Entry 5VLE (X-ray diffraction, 0.85 A resolution); this record covers chain A.

Chain A:
Name: Beta-lactamase
Organism: Escherichia coli
Notes: EC 3.5.2.6
UniProt: H6UQI0 (H6UQI0_ECOLX); the author numbering skips numbers that UniProt does not, so the offset changes along the chain: 25-57 = UniProt 22-54; 59-238 = UniProt 55-234; 240-252 = UniProt 235-247; 254-290 = UniProt 248-284
Amino-acid sequence (263 residues; row label = number of the first residue in the row; note: 3 numbers in that range are skipped by the numbering (no residue carries them; nothing is unmodelled there)):
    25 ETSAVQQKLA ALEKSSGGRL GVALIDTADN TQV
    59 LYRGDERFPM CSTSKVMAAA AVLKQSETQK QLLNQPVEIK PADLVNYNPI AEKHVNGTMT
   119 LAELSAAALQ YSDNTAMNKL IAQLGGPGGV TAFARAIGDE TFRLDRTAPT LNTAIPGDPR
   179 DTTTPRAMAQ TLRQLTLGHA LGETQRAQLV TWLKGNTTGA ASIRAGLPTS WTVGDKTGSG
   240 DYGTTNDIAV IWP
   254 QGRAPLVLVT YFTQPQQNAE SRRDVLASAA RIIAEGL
Sequence notes: engineered mutation A166 (Glu162 in H6UQI0)
Modified / non-standard residues: E25 (pyroglutamic acid; PCA)
Metal / ion sites: K+ near G238 (its only coordinating residue here)
Residues lining bound ligands:
  - JSC ([(1,2,3,4,5-eta)-1-(4-{[carboxy(4-carboxy-5,5-dimethyl-1,3-thiazolidin-2-yl)methyl]amino}-4-oxobutanoyl)cyclopentadienyl][(1,2,3,4,5-eta)-cyclopentadienyl]ruthenium): K82, E85, T86, A154, I155, Q192, H197, A198
  - JSD ([(1,2,3,4,5-eta)-1-(4-{[(4-carboxy-5,5-dimethyl-1,3-thiazolidin-2-yl)methyl]amino}-4-oxobutanoyl)cyclopentadienyl][(1,2,3,4,5-eta)-cyclopentadienyl]ruthenium): S70, N104, Y105, S130, N132, P167, N170, T171, T216, K234, T235, G236, S237, G238, D240, R276
  - JSD / JSE: I49, N54, T55, Q56, L59, R184, Q188, R191, Q192
From the paper describing this entry:
  - binding site for JSD: S130
  - contacts within the chain: K73-S130 (hydrogen bond), K73-N132, S130-K234
  - catalytic residues: K73, S130
  - catalytic residues: S70 (citing earlier work)
  - mutagenesis - E166A: decreased catalytic activity (citing earlier work)
  - mutagenesis - S70G: abolished catalytic activity (citing earlier work)

Overview:
Ligands of chain A: compound JSD, compound JSC and JSD / JSE. From the paper: catalytic residues K73, S130 and
S70; E166A reduces catalytic activity.
Chain A is Beta-lactamase (Escherichia coli); the structure, Ultrahigh Resolution X-Ray Crystal Structure of
Ruthenocene Conjugated Penicilloate and Penilloate Products in Complex with CTX-M-14 ..., was determined by
X-ray diffraction, deposited together with 5TOP and 5TOY.
